Entry 8SOC (electron microscopy, 3.50 A resolution); this record covers chains A and B of the 4 polymer chains in the assembly.

# Chain A
Protein: phosphatidylinositol-4,5-bisphosphate 3-kinase
Organism: Sus scrofa
UniProt: A0A8D1WUA4 (A0A8D1WUA4_PIG); residues 2-1102 here = UniProt positions 2-1102
Chain sequence (1108 residues; row label = number of the first residue in the row; numbers below 1 keep their minus sign (Met-5 is residue -5)):
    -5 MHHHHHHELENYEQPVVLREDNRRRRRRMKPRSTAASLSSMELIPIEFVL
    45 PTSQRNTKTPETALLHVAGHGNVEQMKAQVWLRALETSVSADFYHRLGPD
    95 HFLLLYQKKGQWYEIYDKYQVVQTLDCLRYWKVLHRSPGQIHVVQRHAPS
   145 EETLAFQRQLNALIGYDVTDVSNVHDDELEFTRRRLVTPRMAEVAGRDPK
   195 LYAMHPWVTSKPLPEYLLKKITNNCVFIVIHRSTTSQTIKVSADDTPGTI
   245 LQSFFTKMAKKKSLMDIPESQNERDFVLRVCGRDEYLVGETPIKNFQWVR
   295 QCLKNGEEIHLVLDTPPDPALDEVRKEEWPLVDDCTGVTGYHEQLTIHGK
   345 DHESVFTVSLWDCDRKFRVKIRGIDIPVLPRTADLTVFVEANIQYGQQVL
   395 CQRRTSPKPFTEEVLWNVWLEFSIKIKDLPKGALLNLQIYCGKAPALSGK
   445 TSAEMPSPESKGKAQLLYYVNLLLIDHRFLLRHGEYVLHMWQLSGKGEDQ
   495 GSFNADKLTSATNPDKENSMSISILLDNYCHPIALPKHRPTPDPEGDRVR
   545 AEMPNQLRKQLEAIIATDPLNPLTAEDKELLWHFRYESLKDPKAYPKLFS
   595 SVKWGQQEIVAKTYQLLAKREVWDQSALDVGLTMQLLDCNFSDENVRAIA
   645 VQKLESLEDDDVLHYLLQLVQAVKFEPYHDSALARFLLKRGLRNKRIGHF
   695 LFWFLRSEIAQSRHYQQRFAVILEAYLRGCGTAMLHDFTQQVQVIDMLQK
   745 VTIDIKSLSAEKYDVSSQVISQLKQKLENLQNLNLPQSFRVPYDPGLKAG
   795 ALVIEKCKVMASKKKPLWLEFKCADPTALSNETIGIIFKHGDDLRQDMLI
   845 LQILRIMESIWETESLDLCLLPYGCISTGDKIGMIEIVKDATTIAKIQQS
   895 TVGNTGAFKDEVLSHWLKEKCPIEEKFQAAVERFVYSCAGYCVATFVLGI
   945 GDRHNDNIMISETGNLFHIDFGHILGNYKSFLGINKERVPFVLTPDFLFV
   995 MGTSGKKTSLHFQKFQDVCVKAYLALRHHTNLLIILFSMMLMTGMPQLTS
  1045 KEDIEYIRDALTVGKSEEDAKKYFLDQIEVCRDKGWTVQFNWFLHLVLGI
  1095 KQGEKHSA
Unresolved in the structure: -5 to 36, 48-52, 255-258, 375-378, 437-456, 488-496, 753-759, 895-903, 969-982, 1041-1044, 1078-1102
Sequence notes: initiating methionine (-5); expression tag (-4 to 1)
Small-molecule neighbours: ADP (adenosine-5'-diphosphate): Met804, Ser806, Lys808, Pro810, Trp812, Ile831, Lys833, Ile879, Glu880, Ile881, Val882, Thr887, Lys890, Met953, Ile963, Asp964, His967
From the paper describing this entry:
  - conformationally variable residues (helix shift, order/disorder transition): Asn522 to Ala545, Leu564, Leu1004, Thr1081 to Leu1092
  - mutagenesis - L564S: abolished catalytic activity on Gbetagamma
  - allosteric site: Leu564

# Chain B
Protein: Phosphoinositide 3-kinase regulatory subunit 5
Organism: Sus scrofa
UniProt: A0A8D0T2D6 (A0A8D0T2D6_PIG); residues 1-877 here = UniProt positions 1-877
Chain sequence (890 residues; numbered 1 to 890; the number before each row is that of its first residue):
     1 MQPGATTCTEDRIQHALERCLHGLSLSRRSTSWSAGLCLNCWSLQELVSR
    51 DPGHFLILLEQILQKTREVQEKGTYDLLAPLALLFYSTVLCTPHFPPDSD
   101 LLLKAARTYHRFLTWPVPYCSICQELLTFIDAELKAPGISYQRLVRAEQG
   151 LSTRSHRSSTVTVLLLNPVEVQAEFLDVADKLSTPGPSPHSAYITLLLHA
   201 FQATFGAHCDLSGLHRRLQSKTLAELEAIFTETAEAQELASGIGDAAEAR
   251 QWLRTKLQAVGEKAGFPGVLDTAKPGKLRTIPIPVARCYTYSWNQDSFDI
   301 LQEILLKEQELLQPEILDDEEDEDEEDEEEDLDADGHCAERDSVLSTGSA
   351 ASHASTLSLASSQASGPTLSRQLLTSFVSGLSDGVDSGYMEDIEESAYER
   401 PRRPGGHERRGHRRPGQKFNRIYKLFKSTSQMVLRRDSRSLEGSPDSGPP
   451 LRRAGSLCSPLDSPTLPPSRAQRSRSLPQPKLSPQLPGWLLAPASRHQRR
   501 RPFLSGDEDPKASTLRVVVFGSDRISGKVARAYSNLRRLENNRPLLTRFF
   551 KLQFFYVPVKRSRGTGTPTSPAPRSQTPPLPTDAPRHPGPAELGAAPWEE
   601 STNDISHYLGMLDPWYERNVLGLMHLPPEVLCQSLKAEPRPLEGSPAQLP
   651 ILADMLLYYCRFAARPVLLQVYQTELTFITGEKTTEIFIHSLELGHSAAT
   701 RAIKASGPGSKRLGIDGDREAVPLTLQIIYSKGAISGRSRWSNMEKLCTS
   751 VNLSKACRQQEELDSSTEALTLNLTEVVKRQTPKSKKGFNQISTSQIKVD
   801 KVQIIGSNSCPFAVCLDQDERKILQSVIRCEVSPCYKPEKSSLCPPPQRP
   851 SYPPAPATPDLCSLLCLPIMTFSGALPGGGGSDYKDDDDK
Unresolved in the structure: 1-6, 23-37, 308-508, 560-604, 624-648, 696-723, 757-768, 776-793, 836-865, 873-890
Sequence notes: expression tag (878-890)

# Chain A / chain B interface
Residue-residue contacts (35; chain A residue first):
  Ile341(A) - His110(B)
  Ile341(A) - Thr114(B)
  His342(A) - Arg111(B)  hydrogen bond
  Lys344(A) - His110(B)  hydrogen bond (backbone-side chain)
  His346(A) - Asp131(B)  salt bridge
  Val352(A) - Thr114(B)
  Cys357(A) - Thr114(B)
  Arg359(A) - Thr114(B)  hydrogen bond (side chain-backbone)
  Arg359(A) - Trp115(B)
  Arg362(A) - Tyr75(B)
  Gly367(A) - Ile735(B)
  Ile368(A) - Ile735(B)
  Asp369(A) - Ala734(B)
  Asp369(A) - Ser736(B)  hydrogen bond
  Asp369(A) - Arg738(B)  salt bridge
  Asp369(A) - Arg740(B)  salt bridge
  Pro371(A) - Arg738(B)
  Pro371(A) - Arg740(B)
  Glu407(A) - Gly733(B)
  Glu407(A) - Ala734(B)
  Glu407(A) - Ile735(B)  hydrogen bond (side chain-backbone)
  Leu409(A) - Ile735(B)  hydrophobic
  Glu511(A) - Arg738(B)
  Ser513(A) - Arg738(B)  hydrogen bond (backbone-side chain)
  Ser515(A) - Ser736(B)
  Ser515(A) - Arg738(B)  hydrogen bond
  Ser517(A) - Ile735(B)
  Asp521(A) - Pro116(B)
  Asn522(A) - Pro116(B)
  Asn522(A) - Val117(B)  hydrogen bond (backbone-backbone)
  Tyr523(A) - Trp115(B)
  Tyr523(A) - Pro116(B)
  Cys524(A) - Val117(B)  hydrophobic
  Cys524(A) - Cys120(B)  hydrophobic
  Cys524(A) - Gln124(B)
Interface residues without a listed pair, chain A (29 interface residues in all): Asp356, Arg366, Ile370, Val481, Lys510, Asn512, His525
Interface residues without a listed pair, chain B (17 interface residues in all): Leu113

# Summary
The interface between chain A and chain B involves 29 residues on one side and 17 on the other; the contacts
include 8 hydrogen bonds and 3 salt bridges. Among the polar pairs are His346(A)-Asp131(B),
Asp369(A)-Arg738(B) and Asp369(A)-Arg740(B). The paper reports that L564S of chain A abolishes catalytic
activity on Gbetagamma; an allosteric site at Leu564(A).
Here chain A is phosphatidylinositol-4,5-bisphosphate 3-kinase and chain B is Phosphoinositide 3-kinase
regulatory subunit 5, both from Sus scrofa. Entry 8SOC (Phosphoinositide phosphate 3 kinase gamma bound with
ADP and Gbetagamma) was determined by electron microscopy (same publication as 8SO9, 8SOA, 8SOB, 8SOD and
8SOE).
